7AQX - chains A and B of the 4 polymer chains in the assembly; structure by X-ray diffraction, 1.50 A resolution.

# Chain A (and B)
Molecule: Variant surface glycoprotein MITAT 1.2
Source organism: Trypanosoma brucei brucei
Notes: chain B of this document is another copy of the same molecule, construct and numbering; everything in this record applies to it too
UniProtKB: P26332 (VSM2_TRYBB); numbering as in UniProt (aligned over 27-390)
Chain sequence (364 residues; numbered 27 to 390; the number before each row is that of its first residue):
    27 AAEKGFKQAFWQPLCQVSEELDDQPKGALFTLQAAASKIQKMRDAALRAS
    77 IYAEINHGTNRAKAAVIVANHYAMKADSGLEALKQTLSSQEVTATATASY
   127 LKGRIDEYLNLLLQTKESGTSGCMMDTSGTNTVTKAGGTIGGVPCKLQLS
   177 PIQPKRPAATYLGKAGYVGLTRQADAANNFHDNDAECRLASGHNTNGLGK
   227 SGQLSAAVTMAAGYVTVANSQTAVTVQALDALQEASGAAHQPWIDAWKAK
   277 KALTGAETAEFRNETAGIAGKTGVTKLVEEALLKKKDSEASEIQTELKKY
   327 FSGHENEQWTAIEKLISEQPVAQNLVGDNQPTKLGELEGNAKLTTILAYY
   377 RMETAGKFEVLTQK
Unresolved in the structure: 389-390
Cystine bridges: Cys41-Cys171, Cys149-Cys213
Covalently attached groups: glycan linked to Asn289
UniProt features mapped onto this chain:
  - glycosylation: Asn289 (N-linked (GlcNAc...) asparagine)

# Chain A / chain B interface
Residue-residue contacts - 192 pairs, chain A then chain B:
  Pro51(A) - Val118(B)
  Pro51(A) - Ala122(B)  hydrophobic
  Leu55(A) - Ser114(B)
  Leu55(A) - Ser115(B)
  Leu58(A) - Ser114(B)
  Leu58(A) - Val118(B)  hydrophobic
  Gln59(A) - Lys110(B)  hydrogen bond (side chain-backbone)
  Ala62(A) - Leu106(B)  hydrophobic
  Ala62(A) - Lys110(B)
  Ser63(A) - Lys110(B)
  Ile65(A) - Leu106(B)  hydrophobic
  Gln66(A) - Leu106(B)
  Gln66(A) - Glu107(B)  hydrogen bond
  Gln66(A) - Lys110(B)  hydrogen bond
  Arg69(A) - Arg69(B)
  Ser76(A) - Arg377(B)  hydrogen bond
  Glu80(A) - Glu80(B)
  His83(A) - Phe384(B)
  Gly84(A) - Ala381(B)
  Gly84(A) - Phe384(B)
  Gly84(A) - Glu385(B)
  Lys89(A) - Met378(B)
  Lys89(A) - Ala381(B)
  Ile93(A) - Met378(B)  hydrophobic
  Ala95(A) - Arg377(B)
  Asn96(A) - Thr370(B)
  Asn96(A) - Thr371(B)
  Asn96(A) - Ala374(B)
  Ala99(A) - Thr370(B)
  Met100(A) - Thr371(B)
  Asp103(A) - Asn366(B)
  Asp103(A) - Ala367(B)  hydrogen bond (side chain-backbone)
  Asp103(A) - Thr370(B)  hydrogen bond
  Leu106(A) - Ala62(B)  hydrophobic
  Leu106(A) - Ile65(B)  hydrophobic
  Leu106(A) - Gln66(B)
  Glu107(A) - Gln66(B)  hydrogen bond
  Leu109(A) - Leu109(B)  hydrophobic
  Lys110(A) - Gln59(B)  hydrogen bond (backbone-side chain)
  Lys110(A) - Ala62(B)
  Lys110(A) - Ser63(B)
  Lys110(A) - Gln66(B)  hydrogen bond
  Ser114(A) - Leu55(B)
  Ser114(A) - Leu58(B)
  Ser115(A) - Leu55(B)
  Val118(A) - Pro51(B)
  Val118(A) - Leu58(B)  hydrophobic
  Val118(A) - Thr121(B)
  Thr119(A) - Ile178(B)
  Thr121(A) - Val118(B)
  Thr121(A) - Thr121(B)
  Thr121(A) - Ala122(B)
  Ala122(A) - Pro51(B)  hydrophobic
  Ala122(A) - Thr121(B)
  Ala122(A) - Ser125(B)
  Ala122(A) - Leu175(B)
  Ala122(A) - Ile178(B)  hydrophobic
  Thr123(A) - Leu175(B)
  Ser125(A) - Ala122(B)
  Ser125(A) - Ser125(B)
  Ser125(A) - Tyr126(B)
  Tyr126(A) - Ser125(B)
  Tyr126(A) - Lys128(B)
  Tyr126(A) - Gly129(B)
  Tyr126(A) - Asp132(B)  hydrogen bond
  Tyr126(A) - Leu173(B)  hydrogen bond (side chain-backbone)
  Tyr126(A) - Gln174(B)
  Tyr126(A) - Leu175(B)  hydrophobic
  Lys128(A) - Tyr126(B)
  Gly129(A) - Tyr126(B)
  Gly129(A) - Gly129(B)
  Gly129(A) - Arg130(B)
  Arg130(A) - Gly129(B)
  Arg130(A) - Glu133(B)  salt bridge
  Arg130(A) - Asn136(B)
  Arg130(A) - Leu173(B)
  Asp132(A) - Tyr126(B)  hydrogen bond
  Asp132(A) - Arg130(B)
  Glu133(A) - Arg130(B)  salt bridge
  Glu133(A) - Glu133(B)
  Glu133(A) - Tyr134(B)
  Glu133(A) - Met236(B)
  Glu133(A) - Ala237(B)  hydrogen bond (side chain-backbone)
  Glu133(A) - Ala238(B)  hydrogen bond (side chain-backbone)
  Tyr134(A) - Glu133(B)
  Asn136(A) - Arg130(B)
  Leu137(A) - Leu137(B)  hydrophobic
  Leu137(A) - Met236(B)  hydrophobic
  Gln140(A) - Ala233(B)
  Gln140(A) - Val234(B)
  Gln140(A) - Thr235(B)  hydrogen bond (side chain-backbone)
  Thr141(A) - Leu224(B)
  Thr141(A) - Leu230(B)
  Lys142(A) - Leu230(B)
  Lys142(A) - Ser231(B)  hydrogen bond (backbone-backbone)
  Glu143(A) - Gly225(B)
  Glu143(A) - Lys226(B)  hydrogen bond (side chain-backbone)
  Glu143(A) - Ser227(B)  hydrogen bond (side chain-backbone)
  Glu143(A) - Gly228(B)  hydrogen bond (side chain-backbone)
  Glu143(A) - Gln229(B)
  Glu143(A) - Ser231(B)
  Leu173(A) - Tyr126(B)  hydrogen bond (backbone-side chain)
  Leu173(A) - Arg130(B)  hydrogen bond (backbone-side chain)
  Gln174(A) - Tyr126(B)
  Leu175(A) - Ala122(B)
  Leu175(A) - Thr123(B)
  Leu175(A) - Tyr126(B)
  Ile178(A) - Thr119(B)
  Ile178(A) - Ala122(B)  hydrophobic
  Glu212(A) - Lys226(B)
  Glu212(A) - Ser227(B)  hydrogen bond
  Arg214(A) - Arg214(B)
  Arg214(A) - Gly223(B)
  Arg214(A) - Leu224(B)
  Arg214(A) - Gly225(B)  hydrogen bond (side chain-backbone)
  Arg214(A) - Lys226(B)
  Thr221(A) - Lys226(B)  hydrogen bond (backbone-side chain)
  Asn222(A) - Lys226(B)  hydrogen bond
  Gly223(A) - Arg214(B)
  Leu224(A) - Arg214(B)
  Leu224(A) - Leu224(B)  hydrophobic
  Gly225(A) - Glu143(B)
  Gly225(A) - Arg214(B)  hydrogen bond (backbone-side chain)
  Lys226(A) - Glu143(B)  hydrogen bond (backbone-side chain)
  Lys226(A) - Glu212(B)
  Lys226(A) - Arg214(B)
  Lys226(A) - Thr221(B)  hydrogen bond (side chain-backbone)
  Lys226(A) - Asn222(B)  hydrogen bond
  Ser227(A) - Glu143(B)  hydrogen bond (backbone-side chain)
  Ser227(A) - Glu212(B)  hydrogen bond
  Gly228(A) - Glu143(B)  hydrogen bond (backbone-side chain)
  Gln229(A) - Glu143(B)
  Leu230(A) - Thr141(B)
  Leu230(A) - Lys142(B)
  Ser231(A) - Lys142(B)  hydrogen bond (backbone-backbone)
  Ser231(A) - Glu143(B)  hydrogen bond (side chain-backbone)
  Ser231(A) - Ser144(B)  hydrogen bond (side chain-backbone)
  Val234(A) - Gln140(B)
  Thr235(A) - Gln140(B)  hydrogen bond (backbone-side chain)
  Met236(A) - Glu133(B)
  Met236(A) - Leu137(B)  hydrophobic
  Ala237(A) - Glu133(B)  hydrogen bond (backbone-side chain)
  Ala238(A) - Glu133(B)  hydrogen bond (backbone-side chain)
  Leu303(A) - Ala374(B)  hydrophobic
  Glu306(A) - Asn350(B)
  Glu306(A) - Leu351(B)
  Glu306(A) - Tyr375(B)
  Ala307(A) - Tyr375(B)  hydrophobic
  Ala307(A) - Met378(B)  hydrophobic
  Leu308(A) - Met378(B)  hydrophobic
  Lys310(A) - Tyr375(B)  hydrogen bond
  Lys310(A) - Glu379(B)  salt bridge
  Asn350(A) - Glu306(B)
  Leu351(A) - Glu306(B)
  Asn366(A) - Asp103(B)
  Ala367(A) - Asp103(B)  hydrogen bond (backbone-side chain)
  Thr370(A) - Asn96(B)
  Thr370(A) - Ala99(B)
  Thr370(A) - Met100(B)
  Thr370(A) - Asp103(B)  hydrogen bond
  Thr371(A) - Asn96(B)
  Thr371(A) - Met100(B)
  Ala374(A) - Val92(B)
  Ala374(A) - Asn96(B)
  Ala374(A) - Leu303(B)  hydrophobic
  Tyr375(A) - Glu306(B)
  Tyr375(A) - Ala307(B)  hydrophobic
  Tyr375(A) - Lys310(B)
  Arg377(A) - Ser76(B)  hydrogen bond
  Arg377(A) - Val92(B)
  Arg377(A) - Ala95(B)
  Arg377(A) - Leu373(B)
  Arg377(A) - Arg377(B)
  Met378(A) - Lys89(B)
  Met378(A) - Val92(B)  hydrophobic
  Met378(A) - Ile93(B)  hydrophobic
  Met378(A) - Ala307(B)  hydrophobic
  Met378(A) - Leu308(B)  hydrophobic
  Glu379(A) - Lys310(B)  salt bridge
  Thr380(A) - His83(B)
  Thr380(A) - Phe384(B)
  Ala381(A) - His83(B)
  Ala381(A) - Lys89(B)
  Gly382(A) - Lys89(B)
  Phe384(A) - His83(B)
  Phe384(A) - Gly84(B)
  Phe384(A) - Lys383(B)
  Phe384(A) - Phe384(B)  hydrophobic
  Glu385(A) - Lys89(B)  salt bridge
  Leu387(A) - Phe384(B)  hydrophobic
  Leu387(A) - Leu387(B)
  Thr388(A) - Leu387(B)
Other interface residues (no listed pair), chain A (97 interface residues in all): Ala54, Gln111, Leu215, Asn220, Ala233, Leu373, Lys383
Other interface residues (no listed pair), chain B (99 interface residues in all): Ala54, Thr85, Asn86, Gln111, Leu215, Asn220, Thr388

# In short
The interface between chain A and chain B involves 97 residues on one side and 99 on the other, with 42
hydrogen bonds and 5 salt bridges. Polar contacts include Arg130(A)-Glu133(B), Lys310(A)-Glu379(B) and
Glu385(A)-Lys89(B).
Chain A and chain B are both Variant surface glycoprotein MITAT 1.2 (Trypanosoma brucei brucei); the
structure, Co-Crystal Structure of Variant Surface Glycoprotein VSG2 in complex with Nanobody VSG2(NB9), was
determined by X-ray diffraction, deposited together with 7AQY, 7AQZ and 7AR0.
